PDB entry 4HN6 | X-ray diffraction, 2.55 A resolution | chains D and B of the 4 polymer chains in the assembly

Chain D:
Molecule: 16-nt DNA strand
Sequence (16 nucleotides; row label = number of the first residue in the row):
   842 AGCTCTCCCG GAGGCG

Chain B:
Molecule: Glucocorticoid receptor
From: Homo sapiens
UniProt: P04150 (GCR_HUMAN); residue numbers follow UniProt; this construct covers 417-506
Amino-acid sequence (114 residues; each row starts with the number of its first residue):
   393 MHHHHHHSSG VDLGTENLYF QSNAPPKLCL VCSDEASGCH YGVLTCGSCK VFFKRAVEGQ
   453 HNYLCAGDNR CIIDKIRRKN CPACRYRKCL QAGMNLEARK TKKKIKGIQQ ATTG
Unresolved in the structure: 393-418, 491-506
Differences from the reference sequence: expression tag (393-416); engineered mutation Asp-460 (Arg in P04150), Arg-462 (Asp in P04150)
Ion coordination: Zn2+ site 1: Cys-421, Cys-424, Cys-438, Cys-441; Zn2+ site 2: Cys-457, Cys-463, Cys-473, Cys-476
What the authors report for this chain:
  - mutagenesis - K442A: decreased binding to nGRE
  - mutagenesis - A458T: decreased binding to (+)GRE
  - mutagenesis - A458T: decreased binding to TSLP nGRE

How chain D and chain B interact:
Contacting residue pairs - 9 pairs, chain D then chain B:
  DC850(D) with Gly-430(B), phosphate contact; Cys-431(B), hydrogen bond to the phosphate
  DG851(D) with Cys-431(B), phosphate contact; His-432(B), salt bridge to the phosphate; Tyr-433(B), hydrogen bond to the phosphate; Lys-442(B), salt bridge to the phosphate
  DG852(D) with Tyr-433(B), hydrogen bond to the phosphate; Lys-446(B), salt bridge to the phosphate
  DG855(D) with Arg-447(B), base contact
Also at the interface, not in a pair above, chain D (5 interface residues in all): DC856
Also at the interface, not in a pair above, chain B (9 interface residues in all): Ser-429, Leu-488

Summary:
Chain D and chain B form an interface of 5 and 9 residues respectively, with 3 hydrogen bonds and 3 salt
bridges. Among the polar pairs are DC850(D)/Cys-431(B), DG851(D)/Tyr-433(B) and DG852(D)/Tyr-433(B). The paper
reports that K442A of chain B reduces binding to nGRE; A458T of chain B reduces binding to (+)GRE.
Chain D is a 16-nt DNA strand and chain B is Glucocorticoid receptor (Homo sapiens); the structure, GR DNA
Binding Domain R460D/D462R - TSLP nGRE Complex, was determined by X-ray diffraction (same publication as
4HN5).
